1P6E - chain A; structure by X-ray diffraction, 2.30 A resolution.

== Chain A ==
Protein: Phospholipase C
Organism: Bacillus cereus
Notes: EC 3.1.4.3
Reference sequence: P09598 (PHLC_BACCE); residues 1-245 here correspond to UniProt positions 39-283 (UniProt number = residue number + 38)
Sequence (245 residues; numbered 1 to 245; the number before each row is that of its first residue):
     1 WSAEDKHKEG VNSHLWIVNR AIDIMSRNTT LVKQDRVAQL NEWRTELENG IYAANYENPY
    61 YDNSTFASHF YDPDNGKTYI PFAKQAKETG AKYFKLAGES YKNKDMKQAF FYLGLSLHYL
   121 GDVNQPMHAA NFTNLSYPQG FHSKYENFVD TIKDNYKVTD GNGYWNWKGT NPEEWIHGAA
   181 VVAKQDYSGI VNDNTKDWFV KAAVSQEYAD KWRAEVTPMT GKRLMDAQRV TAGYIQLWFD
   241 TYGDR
Differences from the reference sequence: engineered mutation N55 (Asp93 in P09598)
Ion coordination: Zn2+ site 1: W1, H14, D122 (together with PC5); Zn2+ site 2: N55, H69, H118, D122 (together with PC5); Zn2+ site 3: H128, H142, E146 (together with PC5)
Ligand contacts: PC5: W1, S2, A3, E4, H14, N55, Y56, T65, F66, H69, F70, Y79, H118, D122, H128, T133, N134, L135, H142, S143, E146
UniProt features mapped onto this chain:
  - binding site (Zn(2+)): W1, H14, H69, H118, D122, H128, H142, E146

== Summary ==
Ligands of chain A: PC5. W1, H14 and D122 coordinate Zn2+ site 1. N55, H69, H118 and D122 coordinate Zn2+ site
2. From UniProt: 8 Zn2+-binding residues.
Chain A is Phospholipase C (Bacillus cereus); the structure, Structure of the D55N mutant of phospholipase C
from bacillus cereus in complex with 1,2-di-N-pentanoyl-sn-glycero-3-dithiophosphocholine, was determined by
X-ray diffraction, deposited together with 1P5X and 1P6D.
